Entry 2XTW (X-ray diffraction, 2.80 A resolution); this record covers chains A and D.

== Chain A (and D) ==
Protein: QNRB1
Source organism: Klebsiella pneumoniae
Notes: fragment: topisomerase poison resistance factor, residues 13-226; chain D of this document is another copy of the same molecule, construct and numbering; everything in this record applies to it too
UniProt: Q2I1Y8 (Q2I1Y8_KLEPN); residues 1-214 here correspond to UniProt positions 13-226 (UniProt number = residue number + 12)
Amino-acid sequence (217 residues; numbered -2 to 214; the number before each row is that of its first residue; numbers below 1 keep their minus sign (Gly-2 is residue -2)):
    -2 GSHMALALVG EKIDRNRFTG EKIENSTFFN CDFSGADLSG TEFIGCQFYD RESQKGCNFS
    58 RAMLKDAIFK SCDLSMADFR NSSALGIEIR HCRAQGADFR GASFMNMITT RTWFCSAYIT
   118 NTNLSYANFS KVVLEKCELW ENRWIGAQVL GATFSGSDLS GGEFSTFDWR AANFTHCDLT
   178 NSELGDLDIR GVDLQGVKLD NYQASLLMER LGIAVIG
Disordered / not traced: 211-214 (chain D: -2 to 2, 211-214)
Sequence notes: expression tag (-2 to 0)
Reported in the primary citation:
  - contacts within the chain: Glu8-Arg14 (salt bridge), Phe26-Asp47, Tyr46-Ser72, Tyr46-Met73, Asp47-Lys52, Met102-Val130, Asn103-Thr106 (hydrogen bond), Trp110-Glu132 (hydrogen bond), Cys112-Val130
  - mutagenesis - K52E: increased stability

== Chain A / chain D interface ==
Pairs across the interface - 25 pairs, chain A then chain D:
  Ile186(A) with Ile186(D), hydrophobic; Arg187(D); Met205(D), hydrophobic; Leu208(D), hydrophobic
  Arg187(A) with Arg187(D)
  Leu191(A) with Leu208(D); Ile210(D)
  Gln192(A) with Leu208(D); Gly209(D)
  Gly193(A) with Gly209(D), hydrogen bond (backbone-backbone)
  Val194(A) with Ile210(D)
  Leu196(A) with Ile210(D), hydrophobic
  Ala201(A) with Met205(D)
  Leu204(A) with Met205(D), hydrophobic
  Met205(A) with Ala201(D); Met205(D), hydrophobic
  Leu208(A) with Ile186(D); Gln192(D)
  Gly209(A) with Leu191(D); Gln192(D); Gly193(D), hydrogen bond (backbone-backbone); Val194(D)
  Ile210(A) with Leu191(D); Val194(D); Leu196(D)
Other interface residues (no listed pair), chain D (14 interface residues in all): Lys195, Leu204

== In short ==
The interface between chain A and chain D involves 13 residues on one side and 14 on the other; the contacts
include 2 hydrogen bonds. Its one hydrogen bond, Gly193(A)-Gly209(D), is backbone to backbone. The paper
reports that K52E of chain A increases stability; contacts within the chain involving Glu8(A), Arg14(A) and
Phe26(A) among others.
Both chains are QNRB1 (Klebsiella pneumoniae). Entry 2XTW (Structure of QnrB1 (Full length), a
plasmid-mediated fluoroquinolone resistance protein) was determined by X-ray diffraction together with 2XTY
and 2XTX from the same study.
